Entry 4WTF (X-ray diffraction, 2.65 A resolution); this record covers chains T and A of the 3 polymer chains in the assembly.

[Chain T]
Molecule: RNA primer template caaaauuu
Sequence (8 nucleotides; numbered 1 to 8; the number before each row is that of its first residue):
     1 CAAAAUUU

[Chain A]
Protein: RNA-directed RNA polymerase
Organism: Hepatitis C virus JFH-1
Notes: EC 2.7.7.48
UniProt: Q99IB8 (POLG_HCVJF); residues 1-570 here correspond to UniProt positions 2443-3012 (UniProt number = residue number + 2442)
Amino-acid sequence (572 residues; numbered -1 to 578; 8 numbers in that range are skipped by the numbering (no residue carries them; nothing is unmodelled there); the number before each row is that of its first residue; numbers below 1 keep their minus sign (Met-1 is residue -1)):
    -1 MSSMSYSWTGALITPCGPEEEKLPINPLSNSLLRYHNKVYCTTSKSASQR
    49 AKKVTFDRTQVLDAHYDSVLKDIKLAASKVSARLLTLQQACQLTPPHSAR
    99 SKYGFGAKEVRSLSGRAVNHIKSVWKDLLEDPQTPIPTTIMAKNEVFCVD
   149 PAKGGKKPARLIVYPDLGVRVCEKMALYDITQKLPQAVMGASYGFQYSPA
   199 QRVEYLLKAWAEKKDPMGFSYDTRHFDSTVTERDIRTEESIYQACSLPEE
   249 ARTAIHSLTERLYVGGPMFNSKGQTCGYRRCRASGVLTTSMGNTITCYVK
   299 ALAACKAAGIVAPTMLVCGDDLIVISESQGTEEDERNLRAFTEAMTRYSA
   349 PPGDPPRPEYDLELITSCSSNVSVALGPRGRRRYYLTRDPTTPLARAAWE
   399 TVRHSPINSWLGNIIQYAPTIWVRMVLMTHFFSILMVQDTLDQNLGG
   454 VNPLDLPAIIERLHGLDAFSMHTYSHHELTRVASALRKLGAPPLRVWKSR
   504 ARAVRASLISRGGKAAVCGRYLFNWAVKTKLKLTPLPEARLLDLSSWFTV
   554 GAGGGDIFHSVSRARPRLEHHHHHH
Disordered / not traced: -1, 544-578
Construct notes: expression tag (-1 to 0, 571-578); engineered mutation Gly15 (Ser2457 in Q99IB8), Gln86 (Glu2528 in Q99IB8), Gln87 (Glu2529 in Q99IB8), His223 (Cys2665 in Q99IB8), Ile321 (Val2763 in Q99IB8); linker (444-445)
Bound ions: Mn2+ site 1: Asp220, Asp318, Asp319 (together with GS-639475) (shared with 1 residue of chain P); Mn2+ site 2: Asp220, Thr221, Asp318 (together with GS-639475); Mn2+ site 3: Glu237, His254
Small-molecule neighbours: GS-639475 (5GS; 2'-C-methyluridine 5'-(trihydrogen diphosphate)): Arg48, Lys141, Arg158, Asp220, Thr221, Arg222, His223, Phe224, Asp225, Arg280, Ser282, Thr287, Asn291, Asp318, Asp319
Curated features (UniProtKB/Swiss-Prot):
  - binding site (Mg(2+)): Asp220, Asp318, Asp319

[Interface between chain T and chain A]
Pairs across the interface - 30 pairs, chain T then chain A:
  A2(T) - His95(A)  phosphate contact
  A2(T) - Ser96(A)  phosphate contact
  A2(T) - Ala97(A)  hydrogen bond to the phosphate
  A2(T) - Met139(A)  phosphate contact
  A2(T) - Lys141(A)  base contact
  A2(T) - Ile160(A)  base contact
  A2(T) - Tyr162(A)  sugar contact
  A2(T) - Arg168(A)  hydrogen bond to the phosphate
  A2(T) - Ser282(A)  base contact
  A2(T) - Gly283(A)  hydrogen bond to the sugar
  A3(T) - Pro93(A)  phosphate contact
  A3(T) - Ser96(A)  hydrogen bond to the phosphate
  A3(T) - Arg168(A)  salt bridge to the phosphate
  A3(T) - Lys172(A)  hydrogen bond to the phosphate
  A3(T) - Gly283(A)  sugar contact
  A3(T) - Val284(A)  sugar contact
  A3(T) - Leu285(A)  hydrogen bond to the sugar
  A4(T) - Lys172(A)  salt bridge to the phosphate
  A4(T) - Leu285(A)  sugar contact
  A4(T) - Ser288(A)  base contact
  A5(T) - Tyr176(A)  phosphate contact
  A5(T) - Gln180(A)  hydrogen bond to the phosphate
  A5(T) - Phe193(A)  hydrogen bond to the sugar
  U6(T) - Phe193(A)  sugar contact
  U6(T) - Tyr195(A)  sugar contact
  U6(T) - Pro197(A)  sugar contact
  U7(T) - Ser196(A)  phosphate contact
  U7(T) - Ile413(A)  sugar contact
  U7(T) - Leu466(A)  phosphate contact
  U8(T) - Val454(A)  phosphate contact
Interface residues without a listed pair, chain T (8 interface residues in all): C1
Interface residues without a listed pair, chain A (27 interface residues in all): Gly444, Gly445, Ile462

[In short]
The interface between chain T and chain A involves 8 residues on one side and 27 on the other; the contacts
include 8 hydrogen bonds and 2 salt bridges. Polar contacts include A2(T)-Gly283(A), A3(T)-Leu285(A) and
A5(T)-Phe193(A). Ligands of chain A: GS-639475.
Chain T is RNA primer template caaaauuu and chain A is RNA-directed RNA polymerase (Hepatitis C virus JFH-1);
the structure, Crystal structure of hcv NS5B genotype 2A jfh-1 isolate with S15G E86Q E87Q C223H V321I
mutations ..., was determined by X-ray diffraction, deposited together with 4WTA, 4WTC, 4WTD, 4WTG, 4WTI, 4WTJ
and 3 further entries.
